5L69 - chains C and D of the 28 polymer chains in the assembly; structure by X-ray diffraction, 2.70 A resolution.

Chain C:
Name: Proteasome subunit alpha type-4
Source organism: Saccharomyces cerevisiae (strain ATCC 204508 / S288c)
Notes: EC 3.4.25.1
UniProtKB: P40303 (PSA4_YEAST); residues -1 to 252 here correspond to UniProt positions 1-254 (UniProt number = residue number + 2)
Amino-acid sequence (254 residues; each row starts with the number of its first residue; numbers below 1 keep their minus sign (Met-1 is residue -1)):
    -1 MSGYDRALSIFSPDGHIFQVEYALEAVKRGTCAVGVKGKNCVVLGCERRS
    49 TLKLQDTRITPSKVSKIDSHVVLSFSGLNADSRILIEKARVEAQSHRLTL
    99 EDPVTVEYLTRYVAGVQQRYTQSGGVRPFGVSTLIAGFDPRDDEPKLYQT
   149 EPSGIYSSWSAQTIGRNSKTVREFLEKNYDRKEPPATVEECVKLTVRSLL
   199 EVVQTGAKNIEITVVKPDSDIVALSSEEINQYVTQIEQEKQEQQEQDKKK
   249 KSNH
Not modelled in the structure: -1 to 0, 241-252
Swiss-Prot annotation at these positions:
  - modified residue: Thr58 (Phosphothreonine)

Chain D:
Name: Proteasome subunit alpha type-5
Source organism: Saccharomyces cerevisiae (strain ATCC 204508 / S288c)
Notes: EC 3.4.25.1
UniProtKB: P32379 (PSA5_YEAST); residues -7 to 252 here correspond to UniProt positions 1-260 (UniProt number = residue number + 8)
Amino-acid sequence (260 residues; each row starts with the number of its first residue; numbers below 1 keep their minus sign (Met-7 is residue -7)):
    -7 MFLTRSEYDRGVSTFSPEGRLFQVEYSLEAIKLGSTAIGIATKEGVVLGV
    43 EKRATSPLLESDSIEKIVEIDRHIGCAMSGLTADARSMIEHARTAAVTHN
    93 LYYDEDINVESLTQSVCDLALRFGEGASGEERLMSRPFGVALLIAGHDAD
   143 DGYQLFHAEPSGTFYRYNAKAIGSGSEGAQAELLNEWHSSLTLKEAELLV
   193 LKILKQVMEEKLDENNAQLSCITKQDGFKIYDNEKTAELIKELKEKEAAE
   243 SPEEADVEMS
Not modelled in the structure: -7 to 0, 118-124, 243-252

Interface between chain C and chain D:
Contacting residue pairs (60; chain C residue first):
  Asp3(C) - Glu117(D)
  Arg4(C) - Glu117(D)
  Ala5(C) - Val4(D)  hydrophobic
  Ala5(C) - Glu117(D)
  Ala5(C) - Ser127(D)
  Ser7(C) - Ser127(D)
  Ser7(C) - Arg128(D)
  Ile8(C) - Gln15(D)
  Phe9(C) - Gln15(D)
  Phe9(C) - Tyr18(D)  hydrophobic
  Phe9(C) - Ser19(D)
  Phe9(C) - Arg128(D)
  Phe9(C) - Pro129(D)
  Phe9(C) - Gly131(D)
  Ser10(C) - Tyr18(D)
  Pro11(C) - Tyr18(D)  hydrophobic
  Pro11(C) - Glu21(D)
  Asp12(C) - Glu21(D)
  Gly13(C) - Tyr18(D)
  Gly13(C) - Glu21(D)
  Gly13(C) - Ala22(D)
  His14(C) - Leu25(D)
  Ile15(C) - Leu73(D)  hydrophobic
  Ile15(C) - Arg128(D)
  Lys35(C) - Glu52(D)  salt bridge
  Gln116(C) - Ala75(D)
  Gln116(C) - Asp76(D)
  Gln116(C) - Arg128(D)
  Thr119(C) - Arg128(D)  hydrogen bond (backbone-side chain)
  Gln120(C) - Met126(D)
  Gln120(C) - Ser127(D)  hydrogen bond (backbone-backbone)
  Gln120(C) - Arg128(D)
  Gln120(C) - Phe130(D)
  Ser121(C) - Ser127(D)  hydrogen bond (backbone-side chain)
  Gly122(C) - Ser127(D)
  Ser151(C) - Ala75(D)
  Gly152(C) - Ala75(D)
  Ile153(C) - Thr74(D)
  Ile153(C) - Ala75(D)  hydrophobic
  Ser155(C) - Leu51(D)
  Ser156(C) - Leu51(D)
  Ser156(C) - Glu52(D)  hydrogen bond
  Ser156(C) - Ser55(D)  hydrogen bond (backbone-side chain)
  Trp157(C) - Thr47(D)
  Trp157(C) - Ser48(D)
  Trp157(C) - Leu50(D)
  Trp157(C) - Leu51(D)
  Trp157(C) - Glu52(D)
  Ser158(C) - Leu50(D)  hydrogen bond (backbone-backbone)
  Ser158(C) - Glu52(D)  hydrogen bond
  Ala159(C) - Leu50(D)
  Leu173(C) - Leu50(D)  hydrophobic
  Glu174(C) - Ser48(D)  hydrogen bond
  Glu174(C) - Pro49(D)
  Glu174(C) - Leu50(D)
  Tyr177(C) - Leu50(D)  hydrophobic
  Arg179(C) - Pro49(D)  hydrogen bond (side chain-backbone)
  Arg179(C) - Leu50(D)  hydrogen bond (side chain-backbone)
  Arg179(C) - Leu51(D)  hydrogen bond (side chain-backbone)
  Arg179(C) - Glu52(D)
Other interface residues (no listed pair), chain D (28 interface residues in all): Asp1, Ser53, Ser79

Overview:
30 residues of chain C and 28 residues of chain D are in contact, with 11 hydrogen bonds and 1 salt bridge.
Polar contacts include Lys35(C)-Glu52(D), Thr119(C)-Arg128(D) and Ser121(C)-Ser127(D).
Chain C is Proteasome subunit alpha type-4 and chain D is Proteasome subunit alpha type-5, both from
Saccharomyces cerevisiae (strain ATCC 204508 / S288c); the structure, Yeast 20S proteasome with mouse beta5i
(1-138) and mouse beta6 (97-111; 118-133) in complex with epoxyketone ..., was determined by X-ray
diffraction, deposited together with 5L52, 5L54, 5L55, 5L5A, 5L5B, 5L5D and 30 further entries.
